Entry 5K33 (X-ray diffraction, 3.30 A resolution); this record covers chains A and C.

Chain A:
Name: Ig gamma-1 chain C region
Source organism: Homo sapiens
Reference sequence: P01857 (IGHG1_HUMAN); residues 225-446 here correspond to UniProt positions 108-329 (UniProt number = residue number - 117)
Amino-acid sequence (227 residues; row label = number of the first residue in the row; a row labelled like 415A-415E holds insertion residues (415A, then the next letters in order)):
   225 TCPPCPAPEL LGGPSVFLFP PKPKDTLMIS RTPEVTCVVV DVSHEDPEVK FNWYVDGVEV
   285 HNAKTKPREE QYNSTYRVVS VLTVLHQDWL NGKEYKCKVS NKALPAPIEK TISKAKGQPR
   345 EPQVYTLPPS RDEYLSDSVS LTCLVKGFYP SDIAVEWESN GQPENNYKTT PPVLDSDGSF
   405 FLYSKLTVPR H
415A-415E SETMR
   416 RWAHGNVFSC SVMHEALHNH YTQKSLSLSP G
Disordered / not traced: 225-236, 445-446
Disulfides: Cys-261/Cys-321, Cys-367/Cys-425
Glycans and other covalent adducts: glycan linked to Asn-297
Differences from the reference sequence: engineered mutation Tyr-358 (Leu241 in P01857), Leu-359 (Thr242 in P01857), Ser-360 (Lys243 in P01857), Asp-361 (Asn244 in P01857), Ser-362 (Gln245 in P01857), Thr-415C (Asp296 in P01857), Met-415D (Lys297 in P01857), Arg-415E (Ser298 in P01857), Ala-418 (Gln301 in P01857), His-419 (Gln302 in P01857); insertion (413-415, 415A-415B)
Swiss-Prot annotation at these positions:
  - glycosylation: Asn-297 (N-linked (GlcNAc...) (complex) asparagine)

Chain C:
Name: Receptor tyrosine-protein kinase erbB-2
Source organism: Homo sapiens
Notes: EC 2.7.10.1
Reference sequence: P04626 (ERBB2_HUMAN); residues 1-607 here correspond to UniProt positions 23-629 (UniProt number = residue number + 22)
Amino-acid sequence (607 residues; row label = number of the first residue in the row):
     1 TQVCTGTDMK LRLPASPETH LDMLRHLYQG CQVVQGNLEL TYLPTNASLS FLQDIQEVQG
    61 YVLIAHNQVR QVPLQRLRIV RGTQLFEDNY ALAVLDNGDP LNNTTPVTGA SPGGLRELQL
   121 RSLTEILKGG VLIQRNPQLC YQDTILWKDI FHKNNQLALT LIDTNRSRAC HPCSPMCKGS
   181 RCWGESSEDC QSLTRTVCAG GCARCKGPLP TDCCHEQCAA GCTGPKHSDC LACLHFNHSG
   241 ICELHCPALV TYNTDTFESM PNPEGRYTFG ASCVTACPYN YLSTDVGSCT LVCPLHNQEV
   301 TAEDGTQRCE KCSKPCARVC YGLGMEHLRE VRAVTSANIQ EFAGCKKIFG SLAFLPESFD
   361 GDPASNTAPL QPEQLQVFET LEEITGYLYI SAWPDSLPDL SVFQNLQVIR GRILHNGAYS
   421 LTLQGLGISW LGLRSLRELG SGLALIHHNT HLCFVHTVPW DQLFRNPHQA LLHTANRPED
   481 ECVGEGLACH QLCARGHCWG PGPTQCVNCS QFLRGQECVE ECRVLQGLPR EYVNARHCLP
   541 CHPECQPQNG SVTCFGPEAD QCVACAHYKD PPFCVARCPS GVKPDLSYMP IWKFPDEEGA
   601 CQPCPIN
Disordered / not traced: 103-107, 303-305, 364-366, 568-569, 577-607
Disulfides: Cys-4/Cys-31, Cys-140/Cys-170, Cys-173/Cys-182, Cys-177/Cys-190, Cys-198/Cys-205, Cys-202/Cys-213, Cys-214/Cys-222, Cys-218/Cys-230, Cys-233/Cys-242, Cys-246/Cys-273, Cys-277/Cys-289, Cys-293/Cys-309, Cys-312/Cys-316, Cys-320/Cys-345, Cys-453/Cys-482, Cys-489/Cys-498, Cys-493/Cys-506, Cys-509/Cys-518, Cys-522/Cys-538, Cys-541/Cys-554, Cys-545/Cys-562, Cys-565/Cys-574
Glycans and other covalent adducts: N-acetylglucosamine (NAG) linked to Asn-165, Asn-237, Asn-549
Swiss-Prot annotation at these positions:
  - modified residue: Thr-160 (Phosphothreonine)
  - glycosylation (N-linked (GlcNAc...) asparagine): Asn-46, Asn-102, Asn-165, Asn-237, Asn-508, Asn-549, Asn-607

Chain A / chain C interface:
Pairs across the interface (22; chain A residue first):
  Arg-355(A) with Phe-555(C)
  Tyr-358(A) with Ser-551(C), hydrogen bond (backbone-side chain); Val-552(C), hydrophobic; Phe-555(C), hydrophobic
  Leu-359(A) with Val-563(C), hydrophobic
  Arg-414(A) with Gly-550(C); Ser-551(C)
  His-415(A) with Gln-526(C); Asn-549(C); Gly-550(C), hydrogen bond (backbone-backbone)
  Met-415D(A) with Leu-525(C), hydrophobic; Gly-550(C); Ser-551(C)
  Arg-415E(A) with Glu-521(C), salt bridge; Leu-525(C)
  Ala-418(A) with Val-524(C), hydrophobic; Val-533(C)
  His-419(A) with Phe-512(C); Glu-521(C); Cys-522(C), hydrogen bond (side chain-backbone); Val-524(C); Val-533(C)
Also at the interface, not in a pair above, chain A (11 interface residues in all): Asn-421, Ser-444

In short:
11 residues of chain A face 13 of chain C across their interface; the contacts include 3 hydrogen bonds and 1
salt bridge. Polar pairs include Arg-415E(A)/Glu-521(C), Tyr-358(A)/Ser-551(C) and His-419(A)/Cys-522(C).
N-acetylglucosamine is covalently linked to Asn-297(A). N-acetylglucosamine is covalently linked to
Asn-165(C), Asn-237(C) and Asn-549(C).
Here chain A is Ig gamma-1 chain C region and chain C is Receptor tyrosine-protein kinase erbB-2, both from
Homo sapiens. Entry 5K33 (Crystal structure of extracellular domain of HER2 in complex with Fcab STAB19) was
determined by X-ray diffraction together with 5JIH, 5JII, 5JIK and 5KWG from the same study.
